PDB entry 6R01 | X-ray diffraction, 1.18 A resolution | chain A

== Chain A ==
Molecule: Cytosolic copper storage protein
Organism: Streptomyces lividans 1326
Reference sequence: Q9X8F4 (Q9X8F4_STRCO); numbering as in UniProt (aligned over 17-135)
Chain sequence (119 residues; numbered 17 to 135; the number before each row is that of its first residue):
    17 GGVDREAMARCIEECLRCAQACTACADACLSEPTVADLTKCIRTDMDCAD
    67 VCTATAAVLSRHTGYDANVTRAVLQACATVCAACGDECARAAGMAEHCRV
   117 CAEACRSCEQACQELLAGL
Construct notes: engineered mutation Ala107 (His in Q9X8F4), Ala111 (His in Q9X8F4)
Metal / ion sites: Cu+ site 1: Cys27, Cys31; Cu+ site 2: Cys27, Cys128; Cu+ site 3: Cys31, Cys93; Cu+ site 4: Cys34, Cys38; Cu+ site 5: Cys34, Cys97; Cu+ site 6: Cys38, Asp61, Cys100; Cu+ site 7: Cys41, Cys45; Cu+ site 8: Cys41, Cys104, Cys114; Cu+ site 9: Cys45, Cys57, Cys114; Cu+ site 10: Cys57, Asp61; Cu+ site 11: Asp61, Cys104, Cys117; Cu+ site 12: Cys64, Cys121; 7 more Cu+ sites not listed
What the authors report for this chain:
  - Cu+ coordination: Asp61

== Summary ==
Cys27 and Cys31 form the Cu+ site 1. The Cu+ site 2 is built by Cys27 and Cys128. From the paper: Cu+
coordination by Asp61.
Chain A is Cytosolic copper storage protein (Streptomyces lividans 1326); the structure, Streptomyces lividans
Ccsp mutant - H107A/H111A, was determined by X-ray diffraction together with 6Q58, 6Q6B, 6QVH and 6QYB from
the same study.
